9F3R - chains C and P of the 14 polymer chains in the assembly; structure by electron microscopy, 4.30 A resolution (low resolution: residue-level contacts below are approximate; hydrogen-bond / salt-bridge calls are withheld).

Chain C:
Molecule: Detyrosinated tubulin alpha-1B chain
From: Homo sapiens
UniProtKB: P68363 (TBA1B_HUMAN); numbering as in UniProt; present here: 1-37, 47-441
Amino-acid sequence (453 residues; each row starts with the number of its first residue; note: 6 numbers in that range are skipped by the numbering (no residue carries them; nothing is unmodelled there); a row labelled like 37A-37E holds insertion residues (37A, then the next letters in order)):
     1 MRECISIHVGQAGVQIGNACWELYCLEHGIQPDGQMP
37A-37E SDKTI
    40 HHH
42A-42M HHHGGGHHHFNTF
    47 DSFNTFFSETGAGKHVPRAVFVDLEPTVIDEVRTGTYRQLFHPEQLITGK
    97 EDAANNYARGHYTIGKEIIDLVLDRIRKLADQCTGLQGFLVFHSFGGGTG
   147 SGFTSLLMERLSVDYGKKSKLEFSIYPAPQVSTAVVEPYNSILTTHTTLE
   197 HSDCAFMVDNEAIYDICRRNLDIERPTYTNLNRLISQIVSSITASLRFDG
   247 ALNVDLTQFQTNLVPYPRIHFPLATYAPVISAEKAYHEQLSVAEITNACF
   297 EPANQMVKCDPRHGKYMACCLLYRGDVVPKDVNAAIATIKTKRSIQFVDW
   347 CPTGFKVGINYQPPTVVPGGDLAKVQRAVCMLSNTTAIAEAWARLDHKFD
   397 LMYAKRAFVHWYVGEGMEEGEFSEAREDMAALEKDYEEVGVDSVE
Disordered / not traced: 37A-37E, 42A-42M
Construct notes: linker (40-42, 42A-42M); engineered mutation Gln254 (Glu in P68363)
Ion coordination: Mg2+: Glu71 (together with GTP)
Ligand contacts:
  - GTP (guanosine-5'-triphosphate), molecule 1: Gly10, Gln11, Ala12, Gln15, Glu71, Asp98, Ala99, Ala100, Asn101, Ser140, Gly143, Gly144, Thr145, Ile171, Thr179, Glu183, Asn206, Tyr224, Leu227, Asn228
  - GTP, molecule 2: Ala247, Leu248, Asn249, Gln254
Swiss-Prot annotation at these positions:
  - motif: Met1 to Cys4 (MREC motif)
  - binding site (GTP): Gly10, Gln11, Ala12, Gln15, Glu71, Ala99, Ser140, Gly143, Gly144, Thr145, Gly146, Thr179, Glu183, Asn206, Tyr224, Asn228, Leu252
  - modified residue: Lys37C (N6,N6,N6-trimethyllysine), Ser48 (Phosphoserine), Ser232 (Phosphoserine), Tyr282 (3'-nitrotyrosine), Arg339 (Omega-N-methylarginine), Ser439 (Phosphoserine)
  - binding site (Mg(2+)): Glu71
  - cross-link (Glycyl lysine isopeptide (Lys-Gly)): Lys326 (interchain with G-Cter in ubiquitin), Lys370 (interchain with G-Cter in ubiquitin)
What the authors report for this chain:
  - mutagenesis - E254Q: abolished catalytic activity on GTP

Chain P:
Molecule: Tubulin beta-3 chain
From: Homo sapiens
UniProtKB: Q13509 (TBB3_HUMAN); residues 1-450 here = UniProt positions 1-450
Amino-acid sequence (456 residues; numbered 1 to 456; the number before each row is that of its first residue):
     1 MREIVHIQAGQCGNQIGAKFWEVISDEHGIDPSGNYVGDSDLQLERISVY
    51 YNEASSHKYVPRAILVDLEPGTMDSVRSGAFGHLFRPDNFIFGQSGAGNN
   101 WAKGHYTEGAELVDSVLDVVRKECENCDCLQGFQLTHSLGGGTGSGMGTL
   151 LISKVREEYPDRIMNTFSVVPSPKVSDTVVEPYNATLSIHQLVENTDETY
   201 CIDNEALYDICFRTLKLATPTYGDLNHLVSATMSGVTTSLRFPGQLNADL
   251 RKLAVNMVPFPRLHFFMPGFAPLTARGSQQYRALTVPELTQQMFDAKNMM
   301 AACDPRHGRYLTVATVFRGRMSMKEVDEQMLAIQSKNSSYFVEWIPNNVK
   351 VAVCDIPPRGLKMSSTFIGNSTAIQELFKRISEQFTAMFRRKAFLHWYTG
   401 EGMDEMEFTEAESNMNDLVSEYQQYQDATAEEEGEMYEDDEEESEAQGPK
   451 ENLYFQ
Disordered / not traced: 430-456
Construct notes: expression tag (451-456)
Ion coordination: Mg2+: Glu69 (together with GTP)
Ligand contacts: GTP (guanosine-5'-triphosphate): Gly10, Gln11, Cys12, Gln15, Ile16, Asp67, Glu69, Gly96, Ala97, Gly98, Asn99, Ser138, Gly141, Gly142, Thr143, Gly144, Asp177, Thr178, Asn204, Tyr222, Asn226
Swiss-Prot annotation at these positions:
  - motif: Met1 to Ile4 (MREI motif)
  - binding site (GDP): Gly10, Gln11, Cys12, Gln15, Asn99, Ser138, Gly142, Thr143, Gly144, Asp177, Asn204, Tyr222, Asn226
  - binding site (GTP): Gln11, Glu69, Ser138, Gly142, Thr143, Gly144, Asn204, Asn226
  - binding site (Mg(2+)): Glu69
  - modified residue: Ser172 (Phosphoserine), Glu438 (5-glutamyl polyglutamate), Ser444 (Phosphoserine)
  - natural variant: Arg62 (R62Q: In CFEOM3A), Thr178 (T178M: In CDCBM1), Glu205 (E205K: In CDCBM1), Arg262 (R262C: In CFEOM3A; R262H: In CFEOM3A), Ala302 (A302T: In CFEOM3A; A302V: In CDCBM1), Met323 (M323V: In CDCBM1), Arg380 (R380C: In CFEOM3A), Glu410 (E410K: In CFEOM3A), Asp417 (D417H: In CFEOM3A; D417N: In CFEOM3A)

Interface between chain C and chain P:
Pairs across the interface (60):
  Gln11(C) - Gly244(P)
  Gln11(C) - Gln245(P)
  Gln11(C) - Leu246(P)
  Gln11(C) - Asn247(P)
  Gln15(C) - Gln245(P)
  Glu71(C) - Asn247(P)
  Thr73(C) - Arg2(P)
  Thr73(C) - Arg46(P)
  Thr73(C) - Asn247(P)
  Glu77(C) - Pro243(P)
  Lys96(C) - Met1(P)
  Lys96(C) - Arg2(P)
  Lys96(C) - Asp128(P)
  Lys96(C) - Cys129(P)
  Asp98(C) - Asp249(P)
  Asp98(C) - Lys252(P)
  Ala100(C) - Arg251(P)
  Ala100(C) - Lys252(P)
  Ala100(C) - Val255(P)
  Asn101(C) - Lys252(P)
  Asn101(C) - Asn256(P)
  Asn101(C) - Lys350(P)
  Arg105(C) - Arg251(P)
  Gln176(C) - Leu331(P)
  Val177(C) - Asp327(P)
  Ser178(C) - Asn347(P)
  Ser178(C) - Val349(P)
  Thr179(C) - Leu246(P)
  Thr179(C) - Val349(P)
  Thr179(C) - Lys350(P)
  Thr179(C) - Val351(P)
  Ala180(C) - Asn347(P)
  Ala180(C) - Val349(P)
  Val181(C) - Asn256(P)
  Val181(C) - Asn347(P)
  Val181(C) - Asn348(P)
  Glu183(C) - Asn347(P)
  Tyr210(C) - Met323(P)
  Tyr210(C) - Lys324(P)
  Tyr210(C) - Asp327(P)
  Arg214(C) - Lys324(P)
  Arg221(C) - Ser322(P)
  Arg221(C) - Glu325(P)
  Pro222(C) - Lys324(P)
  Thr223(C) - Ser322(P)
  Tyr224(C) - Met323(P)
  Met398(C) - Trp344(P)
  Met398(C) - Pro346(P)
  Lys401(C) - Phe260(P)
  Lys401(C) - Trp344(P)
  Ala403(C) - Ile345(P)
  Phe404(C) - Val255(P)
  Phe404(C) - Pro259(P)
  Phe404(C) - Thr312(P)
  Phe404(C) - Ile345(P)
  His406(C) - Val258(P)
  His406(C) - Pro259(P)
  His406(C) - Pro261(P)
  Trp407(C) - Ala254(P)
  Trp407(C) - Val258(P)
Also at the interface, not in a pair above, chain C (36 interface residues in all): Pro72, Asp76, Thr80, Glu97, Lys394, Leu397, Arg402
Also at the interface, not in a pair above, chain P (40 interface residues in all): Glu45, Leu240, Glu343, Tyr425, Thr429

Summary:
36 residues of chain C face 40 of chain P across their interface. Chain C binds GTP. Chain P binds GTP. The
paper reports that E254Q of chain C abolishes catalytic activity on GTP.
Here chain C is Detyrosinated tubulin alpha-1B chain and chain P is Tubulin beta-3 chain, both from Homo
sapiens. Entry 9F3R (13pf E254Q microtubule from recombinant human tubulin decorated with EB3) was determined
by electron microscopy (same publication as 9F3B, 9F3H and 9F3S).
